PDB entry 6XFQ | X-ray diffraction, 3.30 A resolution | chains G and A of the 3 polymer chains in the assembly

Chain G:
Name: Platelet glycoprotein Ib alpha chain
Organism: Homo sapiens
UniProt: P07359 (GP1BA_HUMAN); residues 1-305 here correspond to UniProt positions 17-321 (UniProt number = residue number + 16)
Amino-acid sequence (305 residues; row label = number of the first residue in the row):
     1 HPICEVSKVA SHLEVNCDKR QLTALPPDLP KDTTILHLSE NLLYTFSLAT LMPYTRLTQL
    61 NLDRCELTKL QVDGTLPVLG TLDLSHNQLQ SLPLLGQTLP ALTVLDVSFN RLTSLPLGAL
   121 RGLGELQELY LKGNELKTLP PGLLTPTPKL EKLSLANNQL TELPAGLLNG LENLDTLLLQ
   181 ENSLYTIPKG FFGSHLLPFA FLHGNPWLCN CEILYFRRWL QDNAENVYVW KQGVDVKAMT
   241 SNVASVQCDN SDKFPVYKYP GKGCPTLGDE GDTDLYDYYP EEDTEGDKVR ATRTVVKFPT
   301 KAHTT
Disordered / not traced: 1, 268-278, 286-305
Construct notes: conflict Gln21 (Asn37 in P07359), Gln159 (Asn175 in P07359)
Disulfide bonds: Cys4-Cys17, Cys209-Cys248, Cys211-Cys264

Chain A:
Name: Snaclec agglucetin subunit alpha-1
Organism: Deinagkistrodon acutus
UniProt: Q8JIV9 (SLA1_DEIAC); residues -22 to 131 here correspond to UniProt positions 1-154 (UniProt number = residue number + 23)
Amino-acid sequence (154 residues; row label = number of the first residue in the row; numbers below 1 keep their minus sign (Met-22 is residue -22)):
   -22 MGRFIFVSFG LLVVFLSLSG TGADVDCLPG WSAYDQSCYR VFKLLKTWDD AEKFCTERPK
    38 GGHLVSIESA GERDFVAQLV SENKQTDNVW LGLKIQSKGQ QCSTEWTDGS SVSYENFSEY
    98 QSKKCFVLEK NTGFRTWLNL NCGSEYAFVC KSPP
Disordered / not traced: -22 to 1
Swiss-Prot annotation at these positions:
  - glycosylation: Asn93 (N-linked (GlcNAc...) asparagine)
Disulfide bonds: Cys4-Cys15, Cys32-Cys127, Cys102-Cys119

Chain G / chain A interface:
Residue-residue contacts (9):
  Arg218(G) - Gly120(A)  hydrogen bond (side chain-backbone)
  Arg218(G) - Glu122(A)  salt bridge
  Gln221(G) - Tyr97(A)  hydrogen bond (backbone-side chain)
  Asp222(G) - Tyr97(A)
  Glu281(G) - Lys20(A)  salt bridge
  Glu281(G) - Leu21(A)
  Glu282(G) - Arg35(A)  hydrogen bond (backbone-side chain)
  Glu285(G) - Arg35(A)  salt bridge
  Glu285(G) - Pro36(A)
Interface residues without a listed pair, chain G (7 interface residues in all): Glu225
Interface residues without a listed pair, chain A (10 interface residues in all): Phe19, Ser95, Ser121

Overview:
7 residues of chain G face 10 of chain A across their interface; the contacts include 3 hydrogen bonds and 3
salt bridges. Polar pairs include Arg218(G)-Glu122(A), Glu281(G)-Lys20(A) and Glu285(G)-Arg35(A).
Here chain G is Platelet glycoprotein Ib alpha chain (Homo sapiens) and chain A is Snaclec agglucetin subunit
alpha-1 (Deinagkistrodon acutus). Entry 6XFQ (Structure of a novel antithrombotic agent Agkisacucetin in
complex with the platelet glycoprotein Ib receptor) was determined by X-ray diffraction.
